PDB entry 2Z8A | X-ray diffraction, 1.06 A resolution | chains A and B

Chain A:
Protein: Globin-1
Source organism: Scapharca inaequivalvis
UniProt: P02213 (GLB1_SCAIN); residues 1001-1146 here correspond to UniProt positions 1-146 (UniProt number = residue number - 1000)
Sequence (146 residues; each row starts with the number of its first residue):
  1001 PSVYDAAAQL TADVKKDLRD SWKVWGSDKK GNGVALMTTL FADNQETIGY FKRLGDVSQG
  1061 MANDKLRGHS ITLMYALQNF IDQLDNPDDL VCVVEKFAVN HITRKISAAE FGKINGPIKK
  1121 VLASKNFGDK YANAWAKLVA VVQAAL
Not modelled in the structure: 1001
Sequence notes: engineered mutation Trp-1025 (Ile25 in P02213)
Curated features (UniProtKB/Swiss-Prot):
  - binding site (heme b): His-1101
Metal / ion sites: heme Fe: His-1101 (together with carbon monoxide)
Small-molecule neighbours:
  - carbon monoxide / heme: Met-1037, Leu-1040, Thr-1047, Tyr-1050, Phe-1051, Arg-1053, Leu-1054, His-1069, Thr-1072, Leu-1073, Ala-1076, Leu-1077, Phe-1080, Phe-1097, Asn-1100, His-1101, Arg-1104, Ile-1106, Glu-1110, Phe-1111, Ile-1114
  - xenon (XE), molecule 1: Leu-1077, Phe-1080, Leu-1138, Val-1139, Val-1142
  - xenon (XE), molecule 2: Phe-1080, Phe-1097, His-1101, Phe-1111, Val-1142

Chain B:
Protein: Globin-1
Source organism: Scapharca inaequivalvis
UniProt: P02213 (GLB1_SCAIN); residues 2001-2146 here correspond to UniProt positions 1-146 (UniProt number = residue number - 2000)
Sequence (146 residues; numbered 2001 to 2146; the number before each row is that of its first residue):
  2001 PSVYDAAAQL TADVKKDLRD SWKVWGSDKK GNGVALMTTL FADNQETIGY FKRLGDVSQG
  2061 MANDKLRGHS ITLMYALQNF IDQLDNPDDL VCVVEKFAVN HITRKISAAE FGKINGPIKK
  2121 VLASKNFGDK YANAWAKLVA VVQAAL
Sequence notes: engineered mutation Trp-2025 (Ile25 in P02213)
Curated features (UniProtKB/Swiss-Prot):
  - binding site (heme b): His-2101
Metal / ion sites: heme Fe: His-2101 (together with carbon monoxide)
Small-molecule neighbours:
  - carbon monoxide / heme: Met-2037, Leu-2040, Thr-2047, Tyr-2050, Phe-2051, Arg-2053, Leu-2054, His-2069, Thr-2072, Leu-2073, Ala-2076, Leu-2077, Phe-2080, Phe-2097, Asn-2100, His-2101, Arg-2104, Ile-2106, Glu-2110, Phe-2111, Ile-2114, Ile-2118
  - xenon (XE), molecule 1: Leu-2077, Phe-2080, Leu-2138, Val-2139, Val-2142
  - xenon (XE), molecule 2: Phe-2080, Phe-2097, His-2101, Phe-2111, Val-2142

Chain A / chain B interface:
Residue-residue contacts (37):
  Lys-1030(A) with Asn-2086(B); Asp-2089(B), salt bridge
  Arg-1053(A) with Val-2099(B)
  Asp-1064(A) with Cys-2092(B)
  Arg-1067(A) with Asp-2088(B), hydrogen bond (side chain-backbone); Asp-2089(B), salt bridge; Cys-2092(B)
  Gly-1068(A) with Cys-2092(B), hydrogen bond (backbone-side chain); Val-2093(B)
  Ile-1071(A) with Asn-2079(B); Gln-2083(B); Val-2093(B), hydrophobic
  Thr-1072(A) with Asn-2079(B), hydrogen bond; Lys-2096(B); Phe-2097(B)
  Tyr-1075(A) with Gln-2078(B); Asn-2079(B); Asp-2082(B), hydrogen bond; Gln-2083(B)
  Gln-1078(A) with Tyr-2075(B)
  Asn-1079(A) with Ile-2071(B); Thr-2072(B), hydrogen bond; Tyr-2075(B)
  Asp-1082(A) with Tyr-2075(B), hydrogen bond
  Gln-1083(A) with Ile-2071(B); Tyr-2075(B)
  Asn-1086(A) with Lys-2030(B)
  Asp-1088(A) with Arg-2067(B), hydrogen bond (backbone-side chain)
  Asp-1089(A) with Lys-2030(B), salt bridge; Arg-2067(B), salt bridge
  Cys-1092(A) with Asp-2064(B); Arg-2067(B); Gly-2068(B), hydrogen bond (side chain-backbone)
  Val-1093(A) with Ile-2071(B), hydrophobic
  Lys-1096(A) with Thr-2072(B)
  Phe-1097(A) with Thr-2072(B)
  Val-1099(A) with Arg-2053(B)
Other interface residues (no listed pair), chain A (21 interface residues in all): His-1069
Other interface residues (no listed pair), chain B (21 interface residues in all): His-2069

Summary:
The chain A/chain B interface involves 21 residues from each chain, with 8 hydrogen bonds and 4 salt bridges.
Polar pairs include Lys-1030(A)/Asp-2089(B), Arg-1067(A)/Asp-2089(B) and Asp-1089(A)/Lys-2030(B). Bound to
chain A: carbon monoxide / heme and xenon.
Both chains are Globin-1 (Scapharca inaequivalvis). Entry 2Z8A (Ligand Migration and Binding in The Dimeric
Hemoglobin of Scapharca Inaequivalvis: I25W with CO Bound to ...) was determined by X-ray diffraction together
with 2R4W, 2R4X, 2R4Y, 2R4Z and 2Z85 from the same study.
